PDB entry 6HOW | X-ray diffraction, 1.92 A resolution | chains A and D of the 4 polymer chains in the assembly

# Chain A
Molecule: Pteridine reductase
Source organism: Trypanosoma brucei brucei
Reference sequence: O76290 (O76290_TRYBB); residue numbers follow UniProt; this construct covers 1-268
Sequence (288 residues; numbered -19 to 268; the number before each row is that of its first residue; numbers below 1 keep their minus sign (Met-19 is residue -19)):
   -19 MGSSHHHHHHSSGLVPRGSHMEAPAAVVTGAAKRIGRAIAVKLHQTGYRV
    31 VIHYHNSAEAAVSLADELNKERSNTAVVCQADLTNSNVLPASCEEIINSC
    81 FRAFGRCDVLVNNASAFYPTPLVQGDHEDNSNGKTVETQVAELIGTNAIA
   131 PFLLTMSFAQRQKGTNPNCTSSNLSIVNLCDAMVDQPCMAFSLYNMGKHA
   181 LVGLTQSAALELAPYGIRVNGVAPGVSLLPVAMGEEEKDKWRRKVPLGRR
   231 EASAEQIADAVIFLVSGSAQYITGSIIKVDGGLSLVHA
Not modelled in the structure: -19 to 1, 104-113, 143-151
Construct notes: initiating methionine (-19); expression tag (-18 to 0)
Residues lining bound ligands:
  - GJQ ((2R)-1-(3,4-dichlorophenyl)-2-(4-nitrophenyl)-2H-1,3,5-triazine-4,6-diamine): Arg14, Ser95, Ala96, Phe97, Asp161, Tyr174, Val206, Ser207, Leu208, Leu209, Pro210, Met213, Trp221
  - NADP (NAP; NADP nicotinamide-adenine-dinucleotide phosphate): Gly10, Arg14, Ile15, Gly16, His33, Tyr34, His35, Asn36, Ser37, Ala61, Asp62, Leu63, Thr64, Asn93, Ala94, Ser95, Ala96, Thr126, Asn127, Leu159, Cys160, Asp161, Tyr174, Lys178, Pro204, Gly205, Val206, Ser207

# Chain D
Molecule: Pteridine reductase
Source organism: Trypanosoma brucei brucei
Reference sequence: O76290 (O76290_TRYBB); residue numbers follow UniProt; this construct covers 1-268
Sequence (288 residues; numbered -19 to 268; the number before each row is that of its first residue; numbers below 1 keep their minus sign (Met-19 is residue -19)):
   -19 MGSSHHHHHHSSGLVPRGSHMEAPAAVVTGAAKRIGRAIAVKLHQTGYRV
    31 VIHYHNSAEAAVSLADELNKERSNTAVVCQADLTNSNVLPASCEEIINSC
    81 FRAFGRCDVLVNNASAFYPTPLVQGDHEDNSNGKTVETQVAELIGTNAIA
   131 PFLLTMSFAQRQKGTNPNCTSSNLSIVNLCDAMVDQPCMAFSLYNMGKHA
   181 LVGLTQSAALELAPYGIRVNGVAPGVSLLPVAMGEEEKDKWRRKVPLGRR
   231 EASAEQIADAVIFLVSGSAQYITGSIIKVDGGLSLVHA
Not modelled in the structure: -19 to 1, 104-113, 143-151
Modified / non-standard residues: Cys168 (S-oxy cysteine; CSX)
Construct notes: initiating methionine (-19); expression tag (-18 to 0)
Residues lining bound ligands:
  - GJQ ((2R)-1-(3,4-dichlorophenyl)-2-(4-nitrophenyl)-2H-1,3,5-triazine-4,6-diamine): Arg14, Ser95, Ala96, Phe97, Asp161, Tyr174, Val206, Ser207, Leu208, Leu209, Pro210, Met213
  - NADP (NAP; NADP nicotinamide-adenine-dinucleotide phosphate): Gly10, Arg14, Ile15, Gly16, His33, Tyr34, His35, Asn36, Ser37, Ala61, Asp62, Leu63, Thr64, Asn93, Ala94, Ser95, Ala96, Thr126, Leu159, Cys160, Asp161, Tyr174, Lys178, Pro204, Gly205, Val206, Ser207, Leu208

# How chain A and chain D interact
Pairs across the interface (75; chain A residue first):
  Asn65(A) - Glu117(D)  hydrogen bond
  Asn65(A) - Val120(D)
  Ser66(A) - Glu117(D)
  Asn67(A) - Glu117(D)
  Leu69(A) - Glu117(D)
  Pro70(A) - Val116(D)  hydrophobic
  Pro70(A) - Glu117(D)
  Pro101(A) - Met136(D)
  Pro101(A) - Glu191(D)
  Leu102(A) - Phe132(D)  hydrophobic
  Leu102(A) - Met136(D)  hydrophobic
  Leu102(A) - Ala188(D)  hydrophobic
  Leu102(A) - Glu191(D)  hydrogen bond (backbone-side chain)
  Val103(A) - Gln140(D)
  Val103(A) - Leu192(D)  hydrophobic
  Val103(A) - Tyr195(D)
  Val116(A) - Pro70(D)  hydrophobic
  Val116(A) - Phe132(D)  hydrophobic
  Val116(A) - Leu133(D)  hydrophobic
  Glu117(A) - Asn65(D)  hydrogen bond
  Glu117(A) - Ser66(D)
  Glu117(A) - Pro70(D)
  Glu117(A) - Leu133(D)
  Val120(A) - Asn65(D)
  Ile124(A) - Ile129(D)  hydrophobic
  Ala128(A) - Met176(D)
  Ile129(A) - Val120(D)  hydrophobic
  Phe132(A) - Leu102(D)  hydrophobic
  Phe132(A) - Val116(D)  hydrophobic
  Phe132(A) - Ser172(D)
  Phe132(A) - Leu173(D)  hydrophobic
  Phe132(A) - Met176(D)  hydrophobic
  Leu133(A) - Val116(D)  hydrophobic
  Leu133(A) - Glu117(D)
  Met136(A) - Pro101(D)
  Met136(A) - Leu102(D)  hydrophobic
  Ala139(A) - Val103(D)  hydrophobic
  Val164(A) - Gln186(D)
  Asp165(A) - Gln186(D)
  Pro167(A) - Ser187(D)
  Pro167(A) - Leu190(D)
  Met169(A) - Leu190(D)  hydrophobic
  Met169(A) - Glu191(D)
  Ala170(A) - Glu191(D)
  Ser172(A) - Phe132(D)
  Ser172(A) - Ser187(D)
  Ser172(A) - Glu191(D)
  Leu173(A) - Phe132(D)  hydrophobic
  Asn175(A) - Gly183(D)  hydrogen bond (side chain-backbone)
  Asn175(A) - Ser187(D)  hydrogen bond
  Met176(A) - Ala128(D)
  Met176(A) - Ala180(D)
  Met176(A) - Leu184(D)
  His179(A) - His179(D)
  His179(A) - Gly183(D)
  His179(A) - Gln186(D)
  Ala180(A) - Met176(D)
  Gly183(A) - Asn175(D)
  Gly183(A) - His179(D)
  Leu184(A) - Met176(D)
  Gln186(A) - Val164(D)
  Gln186(A) - Asp165(D)
  Gln186(A) - His179(D)
  Ser187(A) - Pro167(D)
  Ser187(A) - Ser172(D)
  Ser187(A) - Asn175(D)  hydrogen bond
  Ala188(A) - Leu102(D)  hydrophobic
  Leu190(A) - Pro167(D)
  Leu190(A) - Met169(D)
  Glu191(A) - Pro101(D)
  Glu191(A) - Leu102(D)  hydrogen bond (side chain-backbone)
  Glu191(A) - Met169(D)
  Glu191(A) - Ala170(D)
  Glu191(A) - Ser172(D)
  Tyr195(A) - Val103(D)
Other interface residues (no listed pair), chain A (41 interface residues in all): Thr135, Cys168, Val182, Leu192
Other interface residues (no listed pair), chain D (43 interface residues in all): Asn67, Leu69, Thr100, Ile124, Thr135, Ala139, Phe171, Val182

# Overview
41 residues of chain A and 43 residues of chain D are in contact; the contacts include 7 hydrogen bonds. Polar
contacts include Asn65(A)-Glu117(D), Leu102(A)-Glu191(D) and Glu117(A)-Asn65(D). Chain A binds NADP and
compound GJQ. Ligands of chain D: NADP and compound GJQ.
Chain A is Pteridine reductase and chain D is Pteridine reductase, both from Trypanosoma brucei brucei; the
structure, Trypanosoma brucei PTR1 in complex with the triazine inhibitor 2a (F219), was determined by X-ray
diffraction together with 6HNC and 6HNR from the same study.
